PDB entry 9BLO | X-ray diffraction, 1.35 A resolution | chain A

== Chain A ==
Protein: Surface anchored protein
Source organism: Clostridium perfringens B str. ATCC 3626
Notes: fragment: Repeat domain 2, residues 439-587
UniProt: B1R775 (B1R775_CLOPF); numbering as in UniProt (aligned over 439-587)
Chain sequence (156 residues; each row starts with the number of its first residue):
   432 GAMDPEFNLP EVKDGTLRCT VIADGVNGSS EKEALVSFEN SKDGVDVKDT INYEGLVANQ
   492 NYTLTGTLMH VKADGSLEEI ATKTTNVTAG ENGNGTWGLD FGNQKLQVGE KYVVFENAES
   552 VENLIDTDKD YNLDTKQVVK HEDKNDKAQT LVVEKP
Not modelled in the structure: 432-445
Sequence notes: expression tag (432-438); engineered mutation Cys450 (Thr in B1R775)
Metal / ion sites: Ca2+: Asp455, Asn471, Asp474, Gly475; Mg2+: Asp557, Asp559, Asp561, Asn563, Asp565
From the paper describing this entry:
  - catalytic residues: Asp480, Glu547, His572, Asp577 (proposed by the authors, not directly observed)
  - contacts within the chain: Asp480-Gln580 (hydrogen bond), Asp480-Glu547 (hydrogen bond), His572-Asp577 (hydrogen bond)
  - conformationally variable residues (side-chain flip): His572
  - mutagenesis - T450C, H572E, D577A, D577H, Q580E: decreased catalytic activity
  - mutagenesis - D480N: abolished catalytic activity

== In short ==
Asp455, Asn471, Asp474 and Gly475 form the Ca2+ site. Asp557, Asp559, Asp561, Asn563 and Asp565 coordinate
Mg2+. The paper reports catalytic residues Asp480, Glu547 and His572 among others; T450C, H572E and D577A,
among others, reduce catalytic activity; 6 substitutions were tested in all.
Chain A is Surface anchored protein (Clostridium perfringens B str. ATCC 3626); the structure, T450C mutant of
repeat domain 2 from Clostridium perfringens adhesin CPE0147 without intramolecular ester bond, was determined
by X-ray diffraction, deposited together with 9BLP.
